PDB entry 9E1L | electron microscopy, 3.15 A resolution | chains G and J of the 11 polymer chains in the assembly

# Chain G
Protein: Histone H2A type 1
Source organism: Xenopus laevis
UniProt: P06897 (H2A1_XENLA); residues 0-129 here correspond to UniProt positions 1-130 (UniProt number = residue number + 1)
Amino-acid sequence (130 residues; row label = number of the first residue in the row; numbering starts at 0):
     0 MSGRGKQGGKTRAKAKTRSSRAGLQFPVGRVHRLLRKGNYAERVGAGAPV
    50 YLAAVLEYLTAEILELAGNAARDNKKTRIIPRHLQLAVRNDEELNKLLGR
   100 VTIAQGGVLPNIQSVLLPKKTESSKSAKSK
Unresolved in the structure: 0-9, 119-129
Construct notes: conflict Arg99 (Gly100 in P06897), Ser123 (Ala124 in P06897)
Swiss-Prot annotation at these positions:
  - modified residue: Ser1 (N-acetylserine), Lys5 (N6-(2-hydroxyisobutyryl)lysine), Lys9 (N6-(2-hydroxyisobutyryl)lysine), Lys36 (N6-(2-hydroxyisobutyryl)lysine), Lys74 (N6-(2-hydroxyisobutyryl)lysine), Lys75 (N6-(2-hydroxyisobutyryl)lysine), Lys95 (N6-(2-hydroxyisobutyryl)lysine), Gln104 (N5-methylglutamine), Lys118 (N6-(2-hydroxyisobutyryl)lysine)
  - cross-link (Glycyl lysine isopeptide (Lys-Gly)): Lys13 (interchain with G-Cter in ubiquitin), Lys15 (interchain with G-Cter in ubiquitin), Lys119 (interchain with G-Cter in ubiquitin)

# Chain J
Molecule: 152-nt DNA strand
Source organism: Homo sapiens
Sequence (152 nucleotides; numbered -75 to 76; the number before each row is that of its first residue; numbers below 1 keep their minus sign (DC-75 is residue -75)):
   -75 CCCTGGAGAATCCCGGTGCCGAGGCCGCTCAATTGGTCGTAGACAGCTCT
   -25 AGCACCGCTTAAACGCACGTACGCGCTGTCCCCCGCGTTTTAACCGCCAA
    25 GGGGATTACTCCCTAGTCTCCAGGCACGTGTCAGATATATACATCCTGTG
    75 CA
Unresolved in the structure: -75

# Interface between chain G and chain J
Contacting residue pairs (17; chain G residue first):
  Arg11(G) - DT43(J)  hydrogen bond to the base
  Arg11(G) - DC44(J)  sugar contact
  Lys13(G) - DA46(J)  phosphate contact
  Arg29(G) - DG48(J)  phosphate contact
  Arg29(G) - DC49(J)  salt bridge to the phosphate
  Arg42(G) - DT38(J)  hydrogen bond to the sugar
  Arg42(G) - DA39(J)  phosphate contact
  Val43(G) - DT38(J)  sugar contact
  Val43(G) - DA39(J)  hydrogen bond to the phosphate
  Gly44(G) - DT38(J)  phosphate contact
  Ala45(G) - DT38(J)  hydrogen bond to the phosphate
  Lys75(G) - DG58(J)  phosphate contact
  Lys75(G) - DA59(J)  phosphate contact
  Thr76(G) - DA57(J)  sugar contact
  Thr76(G) - DG58(J)  hydrogen bond to the phosphate
  Arg77(G) - DA57(J)  sugar contact
  Arg77(G) - DG58(J)  hydrogen bond to the phosphate
Also at the interface, not in a pair above, chain G (14 interface residues in all): Thr16, His31, Arg35, Glu41
Also at the interface, not in a pair above, chain J (11 interface residues in all): DG47

# Overview
The interface between chain G and chain J involves 14 residues on one side and 11 on the other; the contacts
include 6 hydrogen bonds and 1 salt bridge. Polar contacts include Arg11(G)-DT43(J), Arg42(G)-DT38(J) and
Val43(G)-DA39(J).
Here chain G is Histone H2A type 1 (Xenopus laevis) and chain J is a 152-nt DNA strand (Homo sapiens). Entry
9E1L (Snf2h bound nucleosome complex - ClassA1) was determined by electron microscopy, deposited together with
9E1M, 9E1N, 9E1O, 9E1P, 9E1Q, 9E1R and 4 further entries.
